PDB entry 8K9F | electron microscopy, 2.90 A resolution | chains A and B of the 8 polymer chains in the assembly

Chain A:
Name: Cytochrome c7-like domain-containing protein
Source organism: Chloroflexus aurantiacus (strain ATCC 29366 / DSM 635 / J-10-fl)
UniProt: A9WEV2 (A9WEV2_CHLAA); numbering as in UniProt (aligned over 1-219)
Sequence (219 residues; numbered 1 to 219; the number before each row is that of its first residue):
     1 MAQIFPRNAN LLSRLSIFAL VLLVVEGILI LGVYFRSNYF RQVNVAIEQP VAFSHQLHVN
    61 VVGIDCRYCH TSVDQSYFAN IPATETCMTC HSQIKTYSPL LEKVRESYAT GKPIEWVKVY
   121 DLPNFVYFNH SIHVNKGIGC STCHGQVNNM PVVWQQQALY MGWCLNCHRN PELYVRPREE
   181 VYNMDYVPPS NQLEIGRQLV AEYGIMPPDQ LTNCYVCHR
Disordered / not traced: 1
Covalently attached groups: heme c (HEC) linked to C87, C90, C140, C143, C164, C167, C214, C217
Ion coordination: heme c Fe (5 sites), coordinated by H55, H58, H70, H91, H130, H133, H144, M161, H168, H218; Mg2+: D121 (shared with Q82(B) of chain B; 1 residue of chain E)
Residues lining bound ligands:
  - heme c (HEC), molecule 1: R41, L122, P123, F125, V126, L159, Y160, M161, L165, H168, L211, T212, N213, H218
  - heme c (HEC), molecule 2: Q49, F53, H55, V59, I64, D65, C66, C69, H70, I81, P82, W116, V117, K118, V119, Y120, H144, V147, V153, M184
  - heme c (HEC), molecule 3: V51, F53, L57, H58, V62, I64, Y68, T86, H91, I94, K95, L100, L101, V104, W116
  - heme c (HEC), molecule 4: C66, H70, V73, F78, A79, N80, I81, K118, Y120, D121, L122, F128, H130, H133, V134, I138, G139, T142, H144, L159, W163, E180, V181
  - heme c (HEC), molecule 5: L122, V126, Y127, F128, N129, I132, H133, K136, I138, T142, W163, H168, P171, Y174, G204, I205, M206, Q210, L211, V216

Chain B:
Name: Fe-S-cluster-containing hydrogenase components 1-like protein
Source organism: Chloroflexus aurantiacus (strain ATCC 29366 / DSM 635 / J-10-fl)
UniProt: A9WEV3 (A9WEV3_CHLAA); numbering as in UniProt (aligned over 1-1029)
Sequence (1029 residues; numbered 1 to 1029; the number before each row is that of its first residue):
     1 MTQQQPDLEA IRAQLRDARG PQFWRSLDQL ADAPAFRELI EREFPRGASE LEDGISRRTF
    61 LKLMGASLAL AGVTACTYQP RQYIAPFDRQ PEGRVPGIPQ YFASTLTLGG YGTGVLVRSN
   121 EGRPTKVEGN PRHPASLGGT DLFAQAEILT MYDPDRSTTV LRQGVPSTWA EFTTTLGNAL
   181 TAARATQGAG VRLLTTTITS PSLAAQIEQF LQAYPQARWY QYEPINRDNV VAGARLAFGR
   241 DVTTRYDLSA AQVVVSLDAD FLAPGPGFVA YARAFAERRK VRKDSTTMNR LYVVEASPST
   301 TGTAADHRLP LRADAIAAFT GALANELGVG GAPATLSPKA EEFLRAIARD LEEHRGQSVV
   361 IAGDQQPPIV HALAHLINAE LGNVGQTVFY HEPVEARPTN QTEELVALVS EMAAGRVETL
   421 IMIGGNPVYN APGDLRFADR MASVPLTIHL SQFVDETSAR ATWHIPQAHP LESWGDARAF
   481 DGTASIVQPL IEPLYGGKTA NELLAAMLGQ PEAESYDLVR SFWLEQIGET GWQVALANGV
   541 IAETVAPVIE PTLNEGAIRA TPIPQPGDGV EIVFRPDPSL FDGFYANNGW LQELPRPLTK
   601 LVWDNAALMS PRTAIKLLGL PFNADRLIGT EADDRERQQY LEQLSKVNGT IARIEYRGGI
   661 IEIPIWLLPG HAEDSITLNL GYGRTHAGRV GNNVGIDVYP IRTSDSPWFG AGARVTNTGR
   721 TYLLVSTQDH WTLEGRDIYR VGEFKKFKED PKYIAKEVYQ EEYGRETPNY QSLQPGDDYT
   781 GRNAWGMTIN LNACIGCNAC VVACQAENNI AVVGKDQVSR GREMHWIRID RYFAGEDLDN
   841 PSIYMMPVNC MQCEKAPCEV VCPVAATVHD YEGLNNMVYN RCVGTKYCSN NCPYKVRRFN
   901 FLQYSDTTTE TFKLAFNPDV TVRIRGVMEK CTYCVQRISG ARIAAKRAAV QAGQSSYVIS
   961 DGAIQTACEQ ACPTGAIVFG DINDSNSRVA KWKAEGHNYG LLGFLNTVPR TTYLARVRNP
  1021 SEELEKVEG
Disordered / not traced: 1-75, 1027-1029
Ion coordination: Mg2+: Q82 (shared with D121(A) of chain A; 1 residue of chain E); 4Fe-4S cluster Fe site 1: C794, C797, C800, C972; 4Fe-4S cluster Fe site 2: C804, C931, C934, C968; 4Fe-4S cluster Fe site 3: C850, C853, C892; 3Fe-4S cluster Fe: C862, C882, C888
Residues lining bound ligands:
  - 3Fe-4S cluster (F3S): C862, P863, V864, A866, T867, M877, C882, V883, G884, T885, K886, Y887, C888, R897, F899, M928
  - heme c (HEC), molecule 1: Y78, A865, V878, N880, R881
  - heme c (HEC), molecule 2: R942, I943, K946
  - 4Fe-4S cluster (SF4), molecule 1: C794, I795, G796, C797, N798, A799, C800, I829, P847, C968, A971, C972, P973, T974, A976, I977
  - 4Fe-4S cluster (SF4), molecule 2: C804, N808, W826, I827, N849, C931, T932, Y933, C934, T966, A967, C968, E969
  - 4Fe-4S cluster (SF4), molecule 3: C850, M851, Q852, C853, A856, P857, C858, N875, C892, P893, Y894, V896, R897, K930
What the authors report for this chain:
  - 3Fe-4S cluster coordination: C882

Chain A / chain B interface:
Residue-residue contacts (104; chain A residue first):
  Y34(A) - C76(B)  hydrogen bond (side chain-backbone)
  Y39(A) - C76(B)  hydrogen bond (side chain-backbone)
  Y39(A) - T77(B)
  F40(A) - C76(B)
  F40(A) - T77(B)
  F40(A) - Y78(B)  hydrogen bond (backbone-backbone)
  R41(A) - Y78(B)
  Q42(A) - T77(B)
  I47(A) - R81(B)
  E48(A) - R81(B)  hydrogen bond (backbone-side chain)
  S72(A) - V95(B)
  S72(A) - P96(B)  hydrogen bond (side chain-backbone)
  Q75(A) - V95(B)
  Q75(A) - I98(B)
  Q75(A) - R947(B)  hydrogen bond (backbone-side chain)
  S76(A) - P96(B)  hydrogen bond (side chain-backbone)
  S76(A) - I98(B)
  Y77(A) - G97(B)
  F78(A) - P96(B)
  N80(A) - Q90(B)  hydrogen bond
  N80(A) - P96(B)
  I81(A) - I84(B)  hydrophobic
  I81(A) - P86(B)  hydrophobic
  P82(A) - P86(B)
  A83(A) - F87(B)
  A83(A) - Q90(B)
  T84(A) - F87(B)  hydrogen bond (backbone-backbone)
  T84(A) - D88(B)
  E85(A) - D88(B)
  E85(A) - R89(B)
  E85(A) - Q90(B)  hydrogen bond (side chain-backbone)
  Y108(A) - D88(B)
  Y108(A) - R89(B)  hydrogen bond
  G111(A) - D88(B)
  P113(A) - A85(B)  hydrophobic
  P113(A) - P86(B)
  I114(A) - P86(B)
  E115(A) - Y83(B)
  E115(A) - A85(B)
  W116(A) - Y83(B)
  W116(A) - I84(B)  hydrogen bond (backbone-backbone)
  W116(A) - P86(B)
  V117(A) - R81(B)
  V117(A) - Y83(B)  hydrophobic
  K118(A) - R81(B)
  K118(A) - Q82(B)  hydrogen bond (backbone-backbone)
  K118(A) - I84(B)
  D121(A) - Q79(B)  hydrogen bond
  D121(A) - Q82(B)
  L122(A) - Q79(B)
  P123(A) - Y78(B)
  P123(A) - Q79(B)
  F125(A) - N880(B)
  F125(A) - T921(B)
  Y127(A) - P918(B)
  Y127(A) - D919(B)
  Y127(A) - V920(B)  hydrogen bond (side chain-backbone)
  Y127(A) - T921(B)  hydrogen bond (side chain-backbone)
  N129(A) - I943(B)
  N129(A) - R947(B)
  S131(A) - R947(B)  hydrogen bond
  I132(A) - I943(B)  hydrophobic
  I132(A) - K946(B)
  I132(A) - R947(B)
  N135(A) - R947(B)
  N135(A) - V950(B)
  N135(A) - Q951(B)  hydrogen bond
  K136(A) - K946(B)
  K136(A) - V950(B)
  R178(A) - V950(B)  hydrogen bond (side chain-backbone)
  A201(A) - S955(B)  hydrogen bond (backbone-side chain)
  E202(A) - S955(B)
  Y203(A) - V950(B)
  G204(A) - S955(B)  hydrogen bond (backbone-side chain)
  M206(A) - Y871(B)
  M206(A) - K946(B)
  M206(A) - Y957(B)  hydrophobic
  D209(A) - Y871(B)
  Q210(A) - Y871(B)
  Q210(A) - R942(B)
  Q210(A) - K946(B)  hydrogen bond
  N213(A) - D870(B)
  N213(A) - Y871(B)  hydrogen bond (side chain-backbone)
  C214(A) - V868(B)  hydrophobic
  C214(A) - N876(B)  hydrogen bond (backbone-side chain)
  C214(A) - V878(B)  hydrophobic
  Y215(A) - L874(B)  hydrophobic
  Y215(A) - N875(B)
  Y215(A) - N876(B)  hydrogen bond (backbone-side chain)
  Y215(A) - M877(B)  hydrogen bond (side chain-backbone)
  Y215(A) - Y879(B)
  Y215(A) - T932(B)
  Y215(A) - V935(B)  hydrophobic
  Y215(A) - S939(B)
  Y215(A) - R942(B)
  V216(A) - R942(B)
  H218(A) - N880(B)
  R219(A) - Y879(B)
  R219(A) - D919(B)  hydrogen bond (side chain-backbone)
  R219(A) - V920(B)
  R219(A) - T921(B)  hydrogen bond (backbone-backbone)
  R219(A) - V935(B)
  R219(A) - Q936(B)
  R219(A) - S939(B)
Other interface residues (no listed pair), chain A (51 interface residues in all): D74
Other interface residues (no listed pair), chain B (48 interface residues in all): P80, R782, H869, E872

Overview:
The interface between chain A and chain B involves 51 residues on one side and 48 on the other; the contacts
include 28 hydrogen bonds. Polar contacts include Y34(A)-C76(B), Y39(A)-C76(B) and E48(A)-R81(B). Ligands of
chain A: heme c. From the paper: 3Fe-4S cluster coordination by C882(B).
Chain A is Cytochrome c7-like domain-containing protein and chain B is Fe-S-cluster-containing hydrogenase
components 1-like protein, both from Chloroflexus aurantiacus (strain ATCC 29366 / DSM 635 / J-10-fl); the
structure, Cryo-EM structure of the photosynthetic alternative complex III from Chloroflexus aurantiacus at
2.9 angstrom, was determined by electron microscopy together with 8K9E and 8X2J from the same study.
